4RWL - chain A; structure by X-ray diffraction, 2.19 A resolution.

Chain A:
Molecule: Fibroblast growth factor receptor 1
From: Homo sapiens
Notes: EC 2.7.10.1
Reference sequence: P11362 (FGFR1_HUMAN); residues 458-765 here = UniProt positions 458-765
Chain sequence (317 residues; each row starts with the number of its first residue):
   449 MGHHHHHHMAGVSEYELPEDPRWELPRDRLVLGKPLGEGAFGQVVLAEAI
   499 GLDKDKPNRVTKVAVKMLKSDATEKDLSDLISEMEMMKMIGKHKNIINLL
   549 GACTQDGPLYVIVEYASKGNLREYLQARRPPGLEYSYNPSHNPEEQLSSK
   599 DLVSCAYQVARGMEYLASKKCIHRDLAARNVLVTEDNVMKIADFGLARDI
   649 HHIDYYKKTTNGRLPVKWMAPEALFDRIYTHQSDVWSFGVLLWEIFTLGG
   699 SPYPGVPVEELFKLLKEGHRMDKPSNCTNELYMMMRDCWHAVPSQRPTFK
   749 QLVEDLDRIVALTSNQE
Unresolved in the structure: 449-464, 487-490, 580-591, 648-650
Sequence notes: expression tag (449-457); engineered mutation Ala488 (Cys in P11362), Ser584 (Cys in P11362)
Curated features (UniProtKB/Swiss-Prot):
  - active site: Asp623 (Proton acceptor)
  - binding site (ATP): Leu484 to Gly487, Phe489, Gly490, Lys514, Glu562 to Ala564, Asn568, Arg627, Asp641
  - modified residue (Phosphotyrosine): Tyr463, Tyr583, Tyr585, Tyr653, Tyr654, Tyr730
  - natural variant: Arg470 (R470L: In HH2), Pro483 (P483T: In HH2), Gly490 (G490R: In HRTFDS), Ala520 (A520T: In HH2), Ile538 (I538V: In HH2), Asn546 (N546K: In ECCL), Val607 (V607M: In HH2), Lys618 (K618N: In HH2), His621 (H621R: In HH2), Arg622 (R622G: In HH2; R622Q: In HH2), Asp623 (D623Y: In HRTFDS), Arg627 (R627T: In HRTFDS), 16 further natural variant entries in UniProt
  - mutagenesis: Lys514 (K514A: Loss of kinase activity), Arg577 (R577E: Strongly reduced autophosphorylation in response to FGF signaling. No effect on in vitro kinase activity), Arg609 (R609V: Abolishes interaction with PLCG1), Asp623 (D623A: Loss of kinase activity), Tyr653 (Y653F: No effect on kinase activity. Loss of autophosphorylation and kinase activity; when associated with F-654), Tyr654 (Y654F: Reduced kinase activity. Loss of autophosphorylation and kinase activity; when associated with F-653), Asp755 (D755V: Abolishes interaction with PLCG1)
Reported in the primary citation:
  - binding site for the ligand 3ZC: Val561
  - catalytic residues: Asp623 (proposed by the authors, not directly observed)

In short:
Curated annotation (UniProt) lists active-site residue Asp623, 13 ATP-binding residues and 7 mutagenesis
sites. From the paper: the catalytic residue Asp623; a binding site for the ligand 3ZC at Val561.
Chain A is Fibroblast growth factor receptor 1 (Homo sapiens); the structure, Crystal structure of FGFR1
(C488A, C584C) in complex with 6-(7-((1-aminocyclopropyl)
methoxy)-6-methoxyquinolin-4-yloxy)-N-methyl-1-naphthamide (E3810), was determined by X-ray diffraction
together with 4RWJ, 4RWI and 4RWK from the same study.
